PDB entry 3IW8 | X-ray diffraction, 2.00 A resolution | chain A

Chain A:
Protein: Mitogen-activated protein kinase 14
Organism: Homo sapiens
Notes: EC 2.7.11.24
Reference sequence: Q16539 (MK14_HUMAN); residues 2-360 here = UniProt positions 2-360
Sequence (360 residues; each row starts with the number of its first residue):
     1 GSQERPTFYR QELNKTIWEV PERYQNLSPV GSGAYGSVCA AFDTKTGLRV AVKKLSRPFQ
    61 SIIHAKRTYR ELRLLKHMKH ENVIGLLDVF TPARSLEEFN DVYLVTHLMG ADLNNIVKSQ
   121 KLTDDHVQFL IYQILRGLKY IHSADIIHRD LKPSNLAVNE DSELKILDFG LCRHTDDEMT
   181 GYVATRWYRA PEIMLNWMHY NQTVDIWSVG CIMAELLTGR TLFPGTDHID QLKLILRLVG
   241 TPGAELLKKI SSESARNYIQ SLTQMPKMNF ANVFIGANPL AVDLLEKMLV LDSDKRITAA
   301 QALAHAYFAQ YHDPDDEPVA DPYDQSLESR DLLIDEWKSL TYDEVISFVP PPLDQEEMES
Unresolved in the structure: 1-3, 33-34, 171-183, 353-360
Construct notes: expression tag (1); engineered mutation Ser-119 (Cys in Q16539), Ser-162 (Cys in Q16539), Cys-172 (Ala in Q16539), Leu-327 (Phe in Q16539)
Small-molecule neighbours: Thiazole-Urea (HIZ; 1-{4-[(1S)-1-amino-2-(benzyloxy)ethyl]-1,3-thiazol-2-yl}-3-(3-chloro-4-fluorophenyl)urea): Val-38, Ala-51, Lys-53, Glu-71, Leu-74, Leu-75, Val-83, Ile-84, Leu-86, Leu-104, Val-105, Thr-106, Ile-141, Ile-146, His-148, Ile-166, Leu-167, Asp-168, Phe-169
Swiss-Prot annotation at these positions:
  - motif: Thr-180 to Tyr-182 (TXY)
  - active site: Asp-168 (Proton acceptor)
  - binding site (ATP): Val-30 to Val-38, Lys-53
  - modified residue: Ser-2 (N-acetylserine), Thr-16 (Phosphothreonine), Lys-53 (N6-acetyllysine), Lys-152 (N6-acetyllysine), Thr-180 (Phosphothreonine), Tyr-182 (Phosphotyrosine), Thr-263 (Phosphothreonine), Tyr-323 (Phosphotyrosine)
  - natural variant: Ala-51 (A51V: In a gastric adenocarcinoma sample), Pro-322 (P322R: In a lung adenocarcinoma sample)
  - mutagenesis: Ala-34 (A34V: Lowered kinase activity), Lys-53 (K53R: Loss of kinase activity), Lys-54 (K54R: Impairs MAP2K6/MKK6-dependent autophosphorylation), Tyr-69 (Y69H: Lowered kinase activity), Asp-168 (D168A: Loss of kinase activity), Thr-175 (T175A: No effect on either the kinase activity or tyrosine phosphorylation), Asp-176 (D176A: Emulation of the active state. Increase in activity; when associated with S-327 or L-327), Asp-177 (D177A: Loss of kinase activity), Thr-180 (T180E: Loss of kinase activity), Tyr-182 (Y182F: Loss of kinase activity), Ala-320 (A320T: Lowered kinase activity), Trp-337 (W337R: Loss of kinase activity)

Overview:
Ligands of chain A: Thiazole-Urea. From UniProt: active-site residue Asp-168, 10 ATP-binding residues and 12
mutagenesis sites.
Chain A is Mitogen-activated protein kinase 14 (Homo sapiens); the structure, Structure of Inactive Human p38
MAP Kinase in Complex with a Thiazole-Urea, was determined by X-ray diffraction (same publication as 3IW5,
3IW6 and 3IW7).
